PDB entry 8RAS | electron microscopy, 2.62 A resolution | chains C and Y of the 23 polymer chains in the assembly

Chain C:
Protein: DNA-directed RNA polymerase subunit beta
Source organism: Sinapis alba
UniProtKB: A0A6C0M5W1 (A0A6C0M5W1_SINAL); residues 1-1072 here = UniProt positions 1-1072
Sequence (1072 residues; numbered 1 to 1072; the number before each row is that of its first residue):
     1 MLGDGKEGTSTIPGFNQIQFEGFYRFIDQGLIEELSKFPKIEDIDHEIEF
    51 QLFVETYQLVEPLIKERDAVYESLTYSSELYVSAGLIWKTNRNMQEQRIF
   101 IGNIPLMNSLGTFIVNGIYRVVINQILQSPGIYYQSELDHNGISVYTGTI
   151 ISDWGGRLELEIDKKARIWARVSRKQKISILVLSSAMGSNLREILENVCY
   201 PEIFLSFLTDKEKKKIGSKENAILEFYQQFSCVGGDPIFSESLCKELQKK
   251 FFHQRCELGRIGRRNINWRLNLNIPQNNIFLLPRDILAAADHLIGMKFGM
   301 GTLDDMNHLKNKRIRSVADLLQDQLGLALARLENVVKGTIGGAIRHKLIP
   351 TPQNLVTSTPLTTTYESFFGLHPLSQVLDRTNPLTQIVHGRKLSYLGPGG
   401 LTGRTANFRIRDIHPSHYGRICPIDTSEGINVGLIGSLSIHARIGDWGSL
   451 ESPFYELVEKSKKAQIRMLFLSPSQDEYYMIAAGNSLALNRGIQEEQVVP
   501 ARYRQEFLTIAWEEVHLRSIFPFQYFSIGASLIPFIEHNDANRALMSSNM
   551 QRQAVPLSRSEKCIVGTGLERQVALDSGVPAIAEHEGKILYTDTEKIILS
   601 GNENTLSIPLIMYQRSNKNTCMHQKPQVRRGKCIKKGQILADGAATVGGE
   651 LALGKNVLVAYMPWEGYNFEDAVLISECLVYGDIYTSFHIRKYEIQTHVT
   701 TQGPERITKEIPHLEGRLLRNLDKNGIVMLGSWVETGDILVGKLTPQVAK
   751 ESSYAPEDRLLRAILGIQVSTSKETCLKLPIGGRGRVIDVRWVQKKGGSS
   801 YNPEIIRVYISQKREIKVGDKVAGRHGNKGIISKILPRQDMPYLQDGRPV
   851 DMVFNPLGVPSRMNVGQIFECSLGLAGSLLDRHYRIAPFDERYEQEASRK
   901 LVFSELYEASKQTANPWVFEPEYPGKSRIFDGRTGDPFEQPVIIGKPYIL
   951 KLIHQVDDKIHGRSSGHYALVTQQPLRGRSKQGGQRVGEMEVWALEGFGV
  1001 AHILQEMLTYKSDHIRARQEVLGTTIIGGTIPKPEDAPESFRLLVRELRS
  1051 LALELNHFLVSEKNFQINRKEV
Unresolved in the structure: 1-7, 37-57, 82-99, 130-304, 331-360, 695-727, 736-782, 792-806
Construct notes: conflict Phe-113 (Ser in A0A6C0M5W1), Val-657 (Ile in A0A6C0M5W1)

Chain Y:
Molecule: 81-nt DNA strand
Sequence (81 nucleotides; numbered 1 to 81; the number before each row is that of its first residue):
     1 GGCTTTCGCTTTCGCGTCTCTCTAAAATTGCAGTCCCGCGCGCCGTAGGA
    51 CGTACTGACCTCCATTTTAGGAACCAAATAA
Unresolved in the structure: 1-11, 52-81

How chain C and chain Y interact:
Contacting residue pairs (15; chain C residue first):
  Ile-118(C) / DC43(Y)  sugar contact
  Arg-120(C) / DC43(Y)  hydrogen bond to the phosphate
  Arg-120(C) / DC44(Y)  salt bridge to the phosphate
  Gly-370(C) / DC44(Y)  sugar contact
  Leu-371(C) / DC44(Y)  phosphate contact
  Leu-371(C) / DG45(Y)  phosphate contact
  Arg-404(C) / DC35(Y)  hydrogen bond to the base
  Gly-978(C) / DG40(Y)  phosphate contact
  Arg-979(C) / DG40(Y)  hydrogen bond to the phosphate
  Ser-980(C) / DC41(Y)  phosphate contact
  Gln-985(C) / DC39(Y)  phosphate contact
  Arg-986(C) / DG38(Y)  salt bridge to the phosphate
  Arg-986(C) / DC39(Y)  hydrogen bond to the phosphate
  Gly-988(C) / DG38(Y)  phosphate contact
  Met-990(C) / DC37(Y)  sugar contact
Interface residues without a listed pair, chain C (15 interface residues in all): Asn-116, Gly-984, Glu-991

Overview:
15 residues of chain C and 9 residues of chain Y are in contact; the contacts include 4 hydrogen bonds and 2
salt bridges. Polar contacts include Arg-404(C)/DC35(Y), Arg-120(C)/DC43(Y) and Arg-979(C)/DG40(Y).
Here chain C is DNA-directed RNA polymerase subunit beta (Sinapis alba) and chain Y is an 81-nt DNA strand.
Entry 8RAS (Plastid-encoded RNA polymerase transcription elongation complex) was determined by electron
microscopy (same publication as 8R5O, 8R6S and 8RDJ).
